Entry 7SL4 (electron microscopy, 5.00 A resolution (low resolution: residue-level contacts below are approximate; hydrogen-bond / salt-bridge calls are withheld)); this record covers chains A and D of the 6 polymer chains in the assembly.

# Chain A
Name: Insulin receptor
Organism: Mus musculus
Notes: EC 2.7.10.1
Reference sequence: P15208 (INSR_MOUSE); residues -26 to 1345 here correspond to UniProt positions 1-1372 (UniProt number = residue number + 27)
Amino-acid sequence (1372 residues; row label = number of the first residue in the row; numbers below 1 keep their minus sign (Met-26 is residue -26)):
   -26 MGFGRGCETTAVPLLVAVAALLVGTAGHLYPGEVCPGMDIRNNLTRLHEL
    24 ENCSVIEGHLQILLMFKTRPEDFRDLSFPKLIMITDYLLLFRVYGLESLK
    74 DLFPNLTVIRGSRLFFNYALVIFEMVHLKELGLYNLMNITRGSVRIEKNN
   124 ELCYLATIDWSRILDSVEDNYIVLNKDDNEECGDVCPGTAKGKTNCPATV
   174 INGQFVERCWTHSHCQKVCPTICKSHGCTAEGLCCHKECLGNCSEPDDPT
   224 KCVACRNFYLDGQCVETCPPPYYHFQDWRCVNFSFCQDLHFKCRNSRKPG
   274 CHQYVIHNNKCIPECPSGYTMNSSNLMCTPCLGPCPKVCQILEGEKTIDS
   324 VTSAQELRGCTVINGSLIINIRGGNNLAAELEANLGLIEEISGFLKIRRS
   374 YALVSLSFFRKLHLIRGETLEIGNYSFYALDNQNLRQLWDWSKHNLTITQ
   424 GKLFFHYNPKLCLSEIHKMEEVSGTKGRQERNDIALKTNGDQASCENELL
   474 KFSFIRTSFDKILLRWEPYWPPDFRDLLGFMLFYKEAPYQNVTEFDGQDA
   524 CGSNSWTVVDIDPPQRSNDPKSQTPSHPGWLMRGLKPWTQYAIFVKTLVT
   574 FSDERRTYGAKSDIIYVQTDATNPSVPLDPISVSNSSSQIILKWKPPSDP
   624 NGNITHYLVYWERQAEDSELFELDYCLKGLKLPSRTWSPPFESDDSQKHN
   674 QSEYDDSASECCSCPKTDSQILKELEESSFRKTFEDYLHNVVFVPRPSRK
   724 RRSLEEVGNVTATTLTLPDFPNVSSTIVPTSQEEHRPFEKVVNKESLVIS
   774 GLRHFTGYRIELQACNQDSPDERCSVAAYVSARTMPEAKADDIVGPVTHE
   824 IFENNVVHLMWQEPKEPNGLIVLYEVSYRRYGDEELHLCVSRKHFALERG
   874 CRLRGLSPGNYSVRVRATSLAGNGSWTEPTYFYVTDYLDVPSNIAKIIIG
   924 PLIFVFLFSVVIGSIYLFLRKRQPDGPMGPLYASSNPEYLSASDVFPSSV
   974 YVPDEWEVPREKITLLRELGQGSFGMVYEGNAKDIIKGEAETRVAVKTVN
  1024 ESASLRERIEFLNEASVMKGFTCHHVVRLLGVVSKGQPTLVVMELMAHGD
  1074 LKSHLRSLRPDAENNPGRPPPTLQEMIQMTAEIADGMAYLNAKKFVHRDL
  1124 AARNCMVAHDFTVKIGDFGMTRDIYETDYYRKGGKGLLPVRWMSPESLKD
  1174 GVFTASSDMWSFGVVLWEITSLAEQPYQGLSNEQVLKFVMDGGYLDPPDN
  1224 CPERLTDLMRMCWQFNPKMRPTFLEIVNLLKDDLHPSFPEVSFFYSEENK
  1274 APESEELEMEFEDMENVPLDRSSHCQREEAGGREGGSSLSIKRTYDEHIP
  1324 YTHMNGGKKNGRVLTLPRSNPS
Not modelled in the structure: -26 to 2, 151-167, 173-177, 271-273, 315-316, 347-350, 519-525, 540-548, 659-692, 720-757, 908-1345
Swiss-Prot annotation at these positions:
  - region: Glu708 to Phe716 (Insulin-binding), Asn959 to Tyr962 (Important for interaction with IRS1, SHC1 and STAT5B), Tyr1324 to Met1327 (PIK3R1 binding)
  - active site: Asp1122 (Proton donor/acceptor)
  - binding site (ATP): Ser996, Lys1020, Glu1067 to Asp1073, Arg1126, Asn1127, Asp1140
  - site: Phe39 (Insulin-binding)
  - modified residue: Ser373 (Phosphoserine), Tyr374 (Phosphotyrosine), Ser380 (Phosphoserine), Tyr962 (Phosphotyrosine), Cys1046 (S-nitrosocysteine), Tyr1148 (Phosphotyrosine), Tyr1152 (Phosphotyrosine), Tyr1153 (Phosphotyrosine), Tyr1318 (Phosphotyrosine), Tyr1324 (Phosphotyrosine)
  - glycosylation (N-linked (GlcNAc...) asparagine): Asn16, Asn25, Asn78, Asn111, Asn215, Asn255, Asn295, Asn337, Asn397, Asn418, Asn514, Asn608, Asn626, Asn673, Asn732, Asn745, Asn883, Asn896
  - cross-link: Lys1042 (Glycyl lysine isopeptide (Lys-Gly) (interchain with G-Cter in ubiquitin))
Cystine bridges: Cys8-Cys26, Cys169-Cys188, Cys192-Cys201, Cys196-Cys207, Cys208-Cys216, Cys212-Cys225, Cys228-Cys237, Cys241-Cys253, Cys259-Cys284, Cys266-Cys274, Cys288-Cys301, Cys304-Cys308, Cys312-Cys333, Cys435-Cys468, Cys649-Cys862, Cys788-Cys797

# Chain D
Name: Insulin B chain
Organism: Homo sapiens
Reference sequence: P01308 (INS_HUMAN); residues 1-30 here correspond to UniProt positions 25-54 (UniProt number = residue number + 24)
Amino-acid sequence (30 residues; row label = number of the first residue in the row):
     1 FVNQHLCGSHLVEALYRVCGERGFFYTPKT
Not modelled in the structure: 1-6, 28-30
Differences from the reference sequence: engineered mutation Arg17 (Leu41 in P01308)

# Chain A / chain D interface
Pairs across the interface - 13 pairs, chain A then chain D:
  Arg14(A) - Tyr26(D)
  Asn15(A) - Gly23(D)
  Asn15(A) - Phe24(D)
  Arg19(A) - Tyr26(D)
  Leu37(A) - Phe24(D)
  Phe39(A) - Tyr16(D)
  Lys40(A) - Tyr16(D)
  Lys40(A) - Gly20(D)
  Arg65(A) - Val12(D)
  Arg65(A) - Glu13(D)
  Glu97(A) - Gly8(D)
  Glu97(A) - Val12(D)
  Lys121(A) - Ser9(D)
Interface residues without a listed pair, chain A (11 interface residues in all): Phe64, Tyr67
Interface residues without a listed pair, chain D (11 interface residues in all): Cys19, Glu21

# Summary
The chain A/chain D interface involves 11 residues from each chain. Curated annotation (UniProt) lists
active-site residue Asp1122(A) and 12 ATP-binding residues on chain A.
Here chain A is Insulin receptor (Mus musculus) and chain D is Insulin B chain (Homo sapiens). Entry 7SL4
(Full-length insulin receptor bound with site 2 binding deficient mutant insulin (B-L17R) -- asymmetric
conformation) was determined by electron microscopy, deposited together with 7SL1, 7SL2, 7SL3, 7SL6, 7SL7,
7STH and 3 further entries.
